5CEY - chains A and B; structure by X-ray diffraction, 2.39 A resolution.

# Chain A
Molecule: Antibody 9H+3L Fab light chain
Source organism: Homo sapiens
Notes: antibody fragment or engineered binder
Sequence (218 residues; numbered 2 to 213 plus 6 insertion-coded residues; the number before each row is that of its first residue; a row labelled like 67A-67C holds insertion residues (67A, then the next letters in order)):
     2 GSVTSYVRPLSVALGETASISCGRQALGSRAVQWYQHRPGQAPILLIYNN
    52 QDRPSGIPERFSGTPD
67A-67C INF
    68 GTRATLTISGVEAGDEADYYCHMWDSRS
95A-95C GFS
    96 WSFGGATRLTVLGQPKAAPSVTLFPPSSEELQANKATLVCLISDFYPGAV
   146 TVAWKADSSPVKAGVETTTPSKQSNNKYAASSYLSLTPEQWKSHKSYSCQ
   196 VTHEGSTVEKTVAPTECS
Unresolved in the structure: 2-5, 211-213
Disulfides: Cys135-Cys194

# Chain B
Molecule: Antibody 9H+3L Fab heavy chain
Source organism: Homo sapiens
Notes: antibody fragment or engineered binder
Sequence (236 residues; each row starts with the number of its first residue; a row labelled like 82A-82C holds insertion residues (82A, then the next letters in order)):
     1 QVQLQESGPGLVKPSETLSVTCIVSGGSISNYYWTWIRQSPGKGLEWIGY
    51 ISDRETTTYNPSLKSRVVISRDTSKNQLSLKL
82A-82C NSV
    83 TAADTAIYYCATARRGQR
100A-100R IYGVVSFGEFFYYYYMDV
   101 WGKGTAVTVSSASTKGPSVFPLAPSSKSTSGGTAALGCLVKDYFPEPVTV
   151 SWNSGALTSGVHTFPAVLQSSGLYSLSSVVTVPSSSLGTQTYICNVNHKP
   201 SNTKVDKKVEPKSCD
Unresolved in the structure: 212-215
Disulfides: Cys22-Cys92, Cys138-Cys194

# How chain A and chain B interact
Contacting residue pairs (80):
  Tyr7(A) - Pro41(B)
  Tyr7(A) - Gly42(B)
  Tyr7(A) - Lys43(B)
  Tyr7(A) - Gly44(B)
  Ser30(A) - Arg100(B)  hydrogen bond
  Ser30(A) - Tyr100B(B)
  Arg31(A) - Arg100(B)  hydrogen bond (backbone-side chain)
  Ala32(A) - Tyr100M(B)  hydrophobic
  Gln34(A) - Tyr100M(B)
  Gln34(A) - Tyr100O(B)
  Tyr36(A) - Tyr100O(B)
  Tyr36(A) - Met100P(B)  hydrogen bond (side chain-backbone)
  His38(A) - Gln39(B)
  Gln42(A) - Tyr91(B)  hydrogen bond (backbone-side chain)
  Ala43(A) - Tyr91(B)  hydrophobic
  Ala43(A) - Gly102(B)
  Pro44(A) - Leu45(B)  hydrophobic
  Pro44(A) - Trp101(B)
  Leu46(A) - Tyr100O(B)  hydrophobic
  Leu46(A) - Met100P(B)
  Tyr49(A) - Tyr100O(B)
  Asn50(A) - Tyr100M(B)
  Asn51(A) - Arg100(B)
  Asp67(A) - Arg100(B)  salt bridge
  Tyr87(A) - Gly44(B)
  Tyr87(A) - Leu45(B)  hydrogen bond (side chain-backbone)
  His89(A) - Trp47(B)
  Trp91(A) - Trp47(B)  hydrophobic
  Trp91(A) - Phe100K(B)  hydrophobic
  Trp91(A) - Tyr100L(B)
  Trp91(A) - Tyr100M(B)  hydrophobic
  Trp91(A) - Tyr100N(B)
  Asp92(A) - Phe100K(B)
  Ser93(A) - Tyr100B(B)
  Ser93(A) - Phe100K(B)
  Phe95B(A) - Trp47(B)  hydrophobic
  Phe95B(A) - Tyr50(B)  hydrophobic
  Phe95B(A) - Tyr100N(B)  hydrophobic
  Ser95C(A) - Trp47(B)
  Trp96(A) - Trp47(B)
  Trp96(A) - Gly49(B)
  Trp96(A) - Tyr50(B)  hydrophobic
  Trp96(A) - Thr58(B)
  Trp96(A) - Tyr59(B)
  Trp96(A) - Asn60(B)
  Trp96(A) - Pro61(B)
  Phe98(A) - Leu45(B)
  Phe98(A) - Glu46(B)
  Phe98(A) - Trp47(B)  hydrophobic
  Phe98(A) - Met100P(B)  hydrophobic
  Thr117(A) - Ala135(B)
  Phe119(A) - Leu122(B)  hydrophobic
  Phe119(A) - Ala123(B)
  Phe119(A) - Ala135(B)
  Phe119(A) - Val179(B)  hydrophobic
  Ser122(A) - Phe120(B)
  Ser122(A) - Pro121(B)
  Glu124(A) - Pro121(B)
  Glu125(A) - Phe120(B)
  Thr132(A) - Leu139(B)
  Thr132(A) - Lys141(B)
  Val134(A) - Leu139(B)  hydrophobic
  Val134(A) - Ser177(B)
  Leu136(A) - Phe164(B)  hydrophobic
  Leu136(A) - Val179(B)  hydrophobic
  Ile137(A) - Phe164(B)
  Ser138(A) - His162(B)
  Glu161(A) - Val167(B)
  Glu161(A) - Gln169(B)
  Glu161(A) - Ser170(B)  hydrogen bond (side chain-backbone)
  Thr163(A) - Ala166(B)
  Thr163(A) - Val167(B)
  Ser166(A) - Pro165(B)
  Gln168(A) - His162(B)
  Ala174(A) - His162(B)
  Ala175(A) - Phe164(B)
  Tyr178(A) - Leu139(B)  hydrophobic
  Tyr178(A) - Val167(B)  hydrophobic
  Tyr178(A) - Leu176(B)
  Tyr178(A) - Ser177(B)  hydrogen bond
Also at the interface, not in a pair above, chain A (46 interface residues in all): Gly41, Lys130, Thr162, Ser176, Ser180
Also at the interface, not in a pair above, chain B (51 interface residues in all): Ile37, Ile48, Ile89, Asp100Q, Lys103, Leu136, Gly137, Leu168, Ser175

# In short
46 residues of chain A and 51 residues of chain B are in contact; the contacts include 7 hydrogen bonds and 1
salt bridge. Among the polar pairs are Asp67(A)-Arg100(B), Ser30(A)-Arg100(B) and Arg31(A)-Arg100(B).
Chain A is Antibody 9H+3L Fab light chain and chain B is Antibody 9H+3L Fab heavy chain, both from Homo
sapiens; the structure, Crystal Structure of Fab 9H+3L, a putative precursor of the PGT121 family of potent
HIV-1 antibodies, was determined by X-ray diffraction (same publication as 5CEZ).
